4JI7 - chains A and E of the 21 polymer chains in the assembly; structure by X-ray diffraction, 3.50 A resolution.

[Chain A]
Molecule: 16S rRNA
From: Thermus thermophilus
Sequence (1522 nucleotides; numbered 0 to 1544 plus 19 insertion-coded residues; 42 numbers in that range are skipped by the numbering (no residue carries them; nothing is unmodelled there); the number before each row is that of its first residue; a row labelled like 190A-190L holds insertion residues (190A, then the next letters in order); numbering starts at 0):
     0 UUUGUUGGAG AGUUUGAUCC UGGCUCAGGG UGAACGCUGG CGGCGUGCCU AAGACAUGCA
    60 AGUCGUGCGG G
    73 CCGCGGGGUU UU
    88 ACUCCG
    95 UGGUC
   101 AGCGGCGGAC GGGUGAGUAA CGCGUGGGU
  129A G
   130 ACCUACCCGG AAGAGGGGGA CAACCCGGGG AAACUCGGGC UAAUCCCCCA UGUGGACCCG
   190 C
190A-190L CCCUUGGGGUGU
   191 GUCCAAAGGG CUUU
   216 GCCCGCUUCC GGAUGGGCCC GCGUCCCAUC AGCUAGUUGG UGGGGUAAUG GCCCACCAAG
   276 GCGACGACGG GUAGCCGGUC UGAGAGGAUG GCCGGCCACA GGGGCACUGA GACACGGGCC
   336 CCACUCCUAC GGGAGGCAGC AGUUAGGAAU CUUCCGCAAU GGGCGCAAGC CUGACGGAGC
   396 GACGCCGCUU GGAGGAAGAA GCCCUUCGGG GUGUAAACUC CUGAA
   442 CCCGGGACGA AACCCCCGAC GA
   474 GGGGACUGAC GGUACCGGG
   494 GUAAUAGCGC CGGCCAACUC CGUGCCAGCA GCCGCGGUAA UACGGAGGGC GCGAGCGUUA
   554 CCCGGAUUCA CUGGGCGUAA AGGGCGUGUA GGCGGCCUGG GGCGUCCCAU GUGAAAGACC
   614 ACGGCUCAAC CGUGGGGGAG CGUGGGAUAC GCUCAGGCUA GACGGUGGGA GAGGGUGGUG
   674 GAAUUCCCGG AGUAGCGGUG AAAUGCGCAG AUACCGGGAG GAACGCCGAU GGCGAAGGCA
   734 GCCACCUGGU CCACCCGUGA CGCUGAGGCG CGAAAGCGUG GGGAGCAAAC CGGAUUAGAU
   794 ACCCGGGUAG UCCACGCCCU AAACGAUGCG CGCUAGGUCU CUGGGUCU
   848 CCUGGGGGCC GAAGCUAACG CGUUAAGCGC GCCGCCUGGG GAGUACGGCC GCAAGGCUGA
   908 AACUCAAAGG AAUUGACGGG GGCCCGCACA AGCGGUGGAG CAUGUGGUUU AAUUCGAAGX
   968 AACGCGAAGA ACCUUACCAG GCCUUGACAU GCUAGG
 1003A G
  1004 AACCCGGGUG AAAGCCUGGG GUGCCCC
1030A-1030D GCGA
  1031 GGGGAGCCCU AGCACAGGUG CUGCAUGGCC GUCGUCAGCU CGUGCCGUGA GGUGUUGGGU
  1091 UAAGUCCCGC AACGAGCGCA ACCCCCGCCG UUAGUUGCCA GCGGUUCGGC CGGGCACUCU
  1151 AACGGGACUG CCCGCGAAA
  1171 GCGGGAGGAA GGAGGGGACG ACGUCUGGUC AGCAUGGCCC UUACGGCCUG GGCGACACAC
  1231 GUGCUACAAU GCCCACUACA AAGCGAUGCC ACCCGGCAAC GGGGAGCUAA UCGCAAAAAG
  1291 GUGGGCCCAG UUCGGAUUGG GGUCUGCAAC CCGACCCCAU GAAGCCGGAA UCGCUAGUAA
  1351 UCGCGGAUCA G
 1361A C
  1362 CAUGCCGCGG UGAAUACGUU CCCGGGCCUU GUACACACXG CCXGUXACGC CAUGGGAGCG
  1422 GGCUCUACCC GAAGUCGCCG GG
  1446 AGCCUACGGG
  1459 CAGGCGCCGA GGGUAGGGCC CGUGACUGGG GCGAAGUCGU AACAAGGUAG CUGUACCGGA
  1519 AGGUGCGGCU GGAUCCACUC CUUUCU
Not modelled in the structure: 0-2, 1534-1538
Construct notes: conflict C1534 (A2157 in M26923.1), A1535 (C2158 in M26923.1)
Modified positions: PSU (pseudouridine-5'-monophosphate) at position 516, 7MG (7N-methyl-8-hydroguanosine-5'-monophosphate) at position 527, M2G (N2-dimethylguanosine-5'-monophosphate) at position 966, 5MC (5-methylcytidine-5'-monophosphate) at position 967, 2MG (2N-methylguanosine-5'-monophosphate) at position 1207, 5MC (5-methylcytidine-5'-monophosphate) at position 1400, 4OC (4n,o2'-methylcytidine-5'-monophosphate) at position 1402, 5MC (5-methylcytidine-5'-monophosphate) at position 1404, 5MC (5-methylcytidine-5'-monophosphate) at position 1407, UR3 (3-methyluridine-5'-monophoshate) at position 1498, MA6 (6N-dimethyladenosine-5'-monophoshate) at position 1518, MA6 (6N-dimethyladenosine-5'-monophoshate) at position 1519, PSU (pseudouridine-5'-monophosphate) at position 1540, PSU (pseudouridine-5'-monophosphate) at position 1541
Bound ions: Mg2+ site 1 near U12 (its only coordinating residue here); Mg2+ site 2: G15, U920; Mg2+ site 3: C58, U387; Mg2+ site 4: A59, U387; Mg2+ site 5 near G61 (its only coordinating residue here); Mg2+ site 6 near U83 (its only coordinating residue here); Mg2+ site 7: G107, G324; Mg2+ site 8 near A109 (its only coordinating residue here); Mg2+ site 9: C110, G377; Mg2+ site 10 near G111 (its only coordinating residue here); Mg2+ site 11: G117, G289; Mg2+ site 12: C121, G124, U125, G236; 98 more Mg2+ sites not listed
What the authors report for this chain:
  - conformationally variable residues (order/disorder transition, register shift): A1408, C1409, G1410 to G1415, G1491, A1492, A1493, G1494
  - mutagenesis - C1490U: increased growth

[Chain E]
Molecule: Ribosomal protein S5
From: Thermus thermophilus
Reference sequence: Q5SHQ5 (RS5_THET8); residues 1-162 here = UniProt positions 1-162
Amino-acid sequence (162 residues; each row starts with the number of its first residue):
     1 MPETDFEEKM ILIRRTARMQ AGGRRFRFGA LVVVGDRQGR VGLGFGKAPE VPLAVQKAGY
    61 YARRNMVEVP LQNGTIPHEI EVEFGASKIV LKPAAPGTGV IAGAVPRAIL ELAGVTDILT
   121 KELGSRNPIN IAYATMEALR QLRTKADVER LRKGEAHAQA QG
Not modelled in the structure: 1-4, 155-162

[How chain A and chain E interact]
Contacting residue pairs (77):
  U5(A) - Ala95(E)  base contact
  G6(A) - Lys92(E)  base contact
  G6(A) - Ala94(E)  base contact
  G6(A) - Ala95(E)  hydrogen bond to the base
  G6(A) - Thr98(E)  hydrogen bond to the base
  G6(A) - Leu119(E)  base contact
  G7(A) - Lys92(E)  base contact
  G7(A) - Leu119(E)  sugar contact
  G7(A) - Thr120(E)  hydrogen bond to the sugar
  G7(A) - Lys121(E)  base contact
  A8(A) - Ile101(E)  phosphate contact
  A8(A) - Ala102(E)  hydrogen bond to the sugar
  A8(A) - Gly103(E)  hydrogen bond to the sugar
  A8(A) - Arg107(E)  base contact
  A8(A) - Thr120(E)  sugar contact
  G9(A) - Lys121(E)  salt bridge to the phosphate
  G9(A) - Glu122(E)  hydrogen bond to the phosphate
  G9(A) - Arg126(E)  salt bridge to the phosphate
  A10(A) - Arg126(E)  phosphate contact
  G15(A) - Ala17(E)  hydrogen bond to the base
  G15(A) - Arg18(E)  base contact
  G15(A) - Met19(E)  sugar contact
  G15(A) - Arg24(E)  hydrogen bond to the sugar
  A16(A) - Thr16(E)  sugar contact
  A16(A) - Ala17(E)  hydrogen bond to the sugar
  U17(A) - Arg14(E)  phosphate contact
  C18(A) - Arg14(E)  salt bridge to the phosphate
  C18(A) - Asn127(E)  hydrogen bond to the phosphate
  C18(A) - Asn130(E)  phosphate contact
  C19(A) - Ala86(E)  sugar contact
  C19(A) - Ser125(E)  hydrogen bond to the phosphate
  C19(A) - Asn127(E)  hydrogen bond to the phosphate
  C19(A) - Asn130(E)  hydrogen bond to the phosphate
  U20(A) - Ser125(E)  phosphate contact
  G558(A) - Lys121(E)  phosphate contact
  A559(A) - Lys121(E)  salt bridge to the phosphate
  A559(A) - Arg126(E)  salt bridge to the phosphate
  U560(A) - Leu123(E)  sugar contact
  A864(A) - Gly85(E)  phosphate contact
  U921(A) - Arg18(E)  sugar contact
  U921(A) - Met19(E)  hydrogen bond to the sugar
  G922(A) - Met19(E)  sugar contact
  G922(A) - Gln20(E)  sugar contact
  G922(A) - Ala21(E)  hydrogen bond to the phosphate
  A923(A) - Ala21(E)  phosphate contact
  U1070(A) - Arg18(E)  salt bridge to the phosphate
  U1070(A) - Gln20(E)  hydrogen bond to the phosphate
  U1070(A) - Arg25(E)  salt bridge to the phosphate
  C1071(A) - Arg27(E)  salt bridge to the phosphate
  C1071(A) - Pro49(E)  sugar contact
  G1072(A) - Pro49(E)  phosphate contact
  G1072(A) - Leu53(E)  phosphate contact
  G1072(A) - Lys57(E)  salt bridge to the phosphate
  U1073(A) - Lys57(E)  salt bridge to the phosphate
  G1074(A) - Tyr61(E)  hydrogen bond to the phosphate
  G1077(A) - Lys47(E)  hydrogen bond to the base
  U1078(A) - Phe84(E)  sugar contact
  U1078(A) - Ile129(E)  sugar contact
  U1078(A) - Asn130(E)  hydrogen bond to the sugar
  U1078(A) - Tyr133(E)  sugar contact
  G1079(A) - Arg14(E)  hydrogen bond to the phosphate
  G1079(A) - Tyr133(E)  hydrogen bond to the phosphate
  A1080(A) - Arg14(E)  salt bridge to the phosphate
  A1080(A) - Thr16(E)  hydrogen bond to the phosphate
  A1080(A) - Phe45(E)  phosphate contact
  A1080(A) - Lys47(E)  salt bridge to the phosphate
  G1081(A) - Thr16(E)  hydrogen bond to the phosphate
  G1081(A) - Ala17(E)  phosphate contact
  G1081(A) - Arg18(E)  phosphate contact
  G1081(A) - Arg27(E)  salt bridge to the phosphate
  C1192(A) - Arg25(E)  hydrogen bond to the base
  G1193(A) - Arg25(E)  sugar contact
  U1194(A) - Gly22(E)  sugar contact
  A1396(A) - Met19(E)  base contact
  A1398(A) - Gln20(E)  hydrogen bond to the base
  A1398(A) - Ala21(E)  base contact
  A1398(A) - Gly22(E)  base contact
Interface residues without a listed pair, chain A (36 interface residues in all): U4, C1069
Interface residues without a listed pair, chain E (42 interface residues in all): Gly23, Ala48, Tyr60

[Overview]
Chain A and chain E form an interface of 36 and 42 residues respectively; the contacts include 25 hydrogen
bonds and 13 salt bridges. Polar pairs include G6(A)-Ala95(E), G6(A)-Thr98(E) and G15(A)-Ala17(E). The paper
reports that C1490U of chain A increases growth; conformational variability at A1408(A), C1409(A) and G1410(A)
among others.
Here chain A is 16S rRNA and chain E is Ribosomal protein S5, both from Thermus thermophilus. Entry 4JI7
(Crystal Structure of 30S ribosomal subunit from Thermus thermophilus) was determined by X-ray diffraction
(same publication as 4JI0, 4JI1, 4JI2, 4JI3, 4JI4, 4JI5, 4JI6 and 4JI8).
